PDB entry 5X8R | electron microscopy, 3.70 A resolution | chains j and a of the 26 polymer chains in the assembly

[Chain j]
Name: protein S10
Organism: Spinacia oleracea
UniProt: A0A0K9RWE7 (A0A0K9RWE7_SPIOL); numbering as in UniProt (aligned over 74-195)
Sequence (122 residues; numbered 74 to 195; the number before each row is that of its first residue):
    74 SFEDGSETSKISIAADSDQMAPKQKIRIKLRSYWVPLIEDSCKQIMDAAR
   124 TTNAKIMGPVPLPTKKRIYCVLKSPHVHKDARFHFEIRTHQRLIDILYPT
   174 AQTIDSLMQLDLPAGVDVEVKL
Not modelled in the structure: 74-97

[Chain a]
Molecule: 16S rRNA
Organism: Spinacia oleracea
Sequence (1491 nucleotides; each row starts with the number of its first residue):
     1 UCUCAUGGAGAGUUCGAUCCUGGCUCAGGAUGAACGCUGGCGGCAUGCUU
    51 AACACAUGCAAGUCGGACGGGAAGUGGUGUUUCCAGUGGCGGACGGGUGA
   101 GUAACGCGUAAGAACCUGCCCUUGGGAGGGGAACAACAGCUGGAAACGGC
   151 UGCUAAUACCCCGUAGGCUGAGAAGCAAAAGGAGGAAUCCGCCCGAGGAG
   201 GGGCUCGCGUCUGAUUAGCUAGUUGGUGAGGUAAUAGCUUACCAAGGCGA
   251 UGAUCAGUAGCUGGUCCGAGAGGAUGAUCAGCCACACUGGGACUGAGACA
   301 CGGCCCAGACUCCUACGGGAGGCAGCAGUGGGGAAUUUUCCGCAAUGGGC
   351 GAAAGCCUGACGGAGCAAUGCCGCGUGGAGGCAGAAGGCCCACGGGUCGU
   401 GAACUUCUUUUCCCGGAGAAGAAGCAAUGACGGUAUCCGGGGAAUAAGCA
   451 UCGGCUAACUCUGUGCCAGCAGCCGCGGUAAGACAGAGGAUGCAAGCGUU
   501 AUCCGGAAUGAUUGGGCGUAAAGCGUCUGUAGGUGGCUUUUUAAGUCCGC
   551 CGUCAAAUCCCAGGGCUCAACCCUGGACAGGCGGUGGAAACUACCAAGCU
   601 GGAGUACGGUAGGGGCAGAGGGAAUUUCCGGUGGAGCGGUGAAAUGCGUA
   651 GAGAUCGGAAAGAACACCAACGGCGAAAGCACUCUGCUGGGCCGACACUG
   701 ACACUGAGAGACGAAAGCUAGGGGAGCGAAUGGGAUUAGAUACCCCAGUA
   751 GUCCUAGCCGUAAACGAUGGAUACUAGGCGCUGUGCGUAUCGACCCGUGC
   801 AGUGUUGUAGCUAACGCGUUAAGUAUCCCGCCUGGGGAGUACGUUCGCAA
   851 GAAUGAAACUCAAAGGAAUUGACGGGGGCCCGCACAAGCGGUGGAGCAUG
   901 UGGUUUAAUUCGAUGCAAAGCGAAGAACCUUACCAGGGCUUGACAUGCCG
   951 CGAAUCCUCUUGAAAGAGAGGGGUGCCUUCGGGAACGCGGACACAGGUGG
  1001 UGCAUGGCUGUCGUCAGCUCGUGCCGUAAGGUGUUGGGUUAAGUCCCGCA
  1051 ACGAGCGCAACCCUCGUGUUUAGUUGCCAACGUUGAGUUUGGAACCCUGA
  1101 ACAGACUGCCGGUGAUAAGCCGGAGGAAGGUGAGGAUGACGUCAAGUCAU
  1151 CAUGCCCCUUAUGCCCUGGGCGACACACGUGCUACAAUGGCCGGGACAAA
  1201 GGGUCGCGAUCCCGCGAGGGUGAGCUAACCCCAAAAACCCGUCCUCAGUU
  1251 CGGAUUGCAGGCUGCAACUCGCCUGCAUGAAGCCGGAAUCGCUAGUAAUC
  1301 GCCGGUCAGCCAUACGGCGGUGAAUUCGUUCCCGGGCCUUGUACACACCG
  1351 CCCGUCACACUAUGGGAGCUGGCCAUGCCCGAAGUCGUUACCUUAACCGC
  1401 AAGGAGGGGGAUGCCGAAGGCAGGGCUAGUGACUGGAGUGAAGUCGUAAC
  1451 AAGGUAGCCGUACUGGAAGGUGCGGCUGGAUCACCUCCUUU
Not modelled in the structure: 1-2, 76-78, 1084-1086, 1489-1491

[Interface between chain j and chain a]
Contacting residue pairs (64; chain j residue first):
  Arg100(j) with U1074(a), sugar contact; U1075(a), salt bridge to the phosphate
  Lys102(j) with U1075(a), hydrogen bond to the base
  Arg104(j) with A1227(a), salt bridge to the phosphate
  Val108(j) with A1100(a), phosphate contact
  Glu112(j) with A1100(a), sugar contact
  Met130(j) with G1073(a), phosphate contact; U1074(a), phosphate contact
  Gly131(j) with A1072(a), sugar contact
  Pro132(j) with A1072(a), hydrogen bond to the sugar
  Val133(j) with A1072(a), sugar contact; U1074(a), base contact
  Pro134(j) with A1072(a), base contact; U1098(a), hydrogen bond to the sugar; G1099(a), sugar contact
  Leu135(j) with U1075(a), base contact; U1098(a), sugar contact; A1228(a), phosphate contact
  Pro136(j) with U1098(a), sugar contact; G1099(a), sugar contact; A1228(a), base contact
  Thr137(j) with G1099(a), hydrogen bond to the phosphate
  Lys138(j) with G1202(a), salt bridge to the phosphate
  Lys139(j) with G1201(a), phosphate contact
  Arg140(j) with G1202(a), phosphate contact; G1203(a), salt bridge to the phosphate
  Cys143(j) with A924(a), base contact; G1316(a), hydrogen bond to the sugar
  Leu145(j) with G922(a), phosphate contact; A923(a), phosphate contact
  Lys146(j) with C1008(a), sugar contact; U1009(a), sugar contact; G1010(a), phosphate contact
  Ser147(j) with U1009(a), sugar contact; G1146(a), base contact
  Pro148(j) with G922(a), sugar contact; G1007(a), base contact; C1008(a), sugar contact; U1150(a), base contact
  His149(j) with G912(a), hydrogen bond to the sugar; A913(a), sugar contact; G922(a), base contact; G1146(a), sugar contact; U1147(a), sugar contact; U1150(a), salt bridge to the phosphate
  Val150(j) with G912(a), base contact; C921(a), sugar contact; G922(a), sugar contact
  His151(j) with U1009(a), sugar contact; G1010(a), hydrogen bond to the sugar
  Lys152(j) with C921(a), salt bridge to the phosphate; G922(a), salt bridge to the phosphate
  Ala154(j) with G1010(a), phosphate contact
  Arg155(j) with A924(a), hydrogen bond to the base; C1315(a), sugar contact
  His157(j) with G1317(a), salt bridge to the phosphate
  Arg161(j) with C1063(a), hydrogen bond to the sugar
  His163(j) with A1100(a), salt bridge to the phosphate
  Gln164(j) with A1228(a), hydrogen bond to the phosphate
  Arg165(j) with G1099(a), hydrogen bond to the phosphate; A1100(a), salt bridge to the phosphate
  Leu166(j) with U1075(a), base contact
  Asp168(j) with U1074(a), sugar contact
  Lys194(j) with U1075(a), base contact
Other interface residues (no listed pair), chain j (36 interface residues in all): Asp153
Other interface residues (no listed pair), chain a (35 interface residues in all): A918, G920, U1011, U1064, U1137, C1229

[Summary]
36 residues of chain j and 35 residues of chain a are in contact; the contacts include 11 hydrogen bonds and
10 salt bridges. Among the polar pairs are Lys102(j)-U1075(a), Arg155(j)-A924(a) and Pro132(j)-A1072(a).
Here chain j is protein S10 and chain a is 16S rRNA, both from Spinacia oleracea. Entry 5X8R (Structure of the
30S small subunit of chloroplast ribosome from spinach) was determined by electron microscopy together with
5X8P and 5X8T from the same study.
